Entry 5JQR (X-ray diffraction, 1.81 A resolution); this record covers chain A.

[Chain A]
Name: Ascorbate peroxidase
Organism: Glycine max
Notes: EC 1.11.1.11
UniProtKB: Q43758 (Q43758_SOYBN); residues 2-250 here = UniProt positions 2-250
Chain sequence (249 residues; each row starts with the number of its first residue):
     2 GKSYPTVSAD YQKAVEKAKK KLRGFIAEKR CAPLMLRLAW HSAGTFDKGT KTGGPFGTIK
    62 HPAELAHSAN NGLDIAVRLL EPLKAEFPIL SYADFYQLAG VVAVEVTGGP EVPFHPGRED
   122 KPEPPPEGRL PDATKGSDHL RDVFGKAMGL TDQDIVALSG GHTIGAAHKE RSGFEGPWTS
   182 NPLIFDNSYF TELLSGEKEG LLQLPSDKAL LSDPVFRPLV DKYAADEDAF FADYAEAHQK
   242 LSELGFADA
Bound ions: heme Fe near His-163 (its only coordinating residue here); K+: Thr-164, Thr-180, Asn-182, Ile-185, Asp-187
Small-molecule neighbours: heme (HEM): Pro-34, Leu-35, Leu-37, Arg-38, Trp-41, Pro-132, Asp-133, Ala-134, Leu-141, Phe-145, Leu-159, Ser-160, Gly-162, His-163, Ile-165, Gly-166, Ala-167, Ala-168, His-169, Arg-172, Ser-173, Phe-175, Trp-179, Leu-205, Ser-207, Tyr-235

[Overview]
Ligands of chain A: heme. Thr-164, Thr-180, Asn-182, Ile-185 and Asp-187 coordinate K+.
Chain A is Ascorbate peroxidase (Glycine max); the structure, The Structure of Ascorbate Peroxidase Compound
II formed by reaction with m-CPBA, was determined by X-ray diffraction, deposited together with 5JPR.
